Entry 2QFS (X-ray diffraction, 1.55 A resolution); this record covers chain A.

# Chain A
Name: 3-phosphoshikimate 1-carboxyvinyltransferase
Organism: Escherichia coli
Notes: EC 2.5.1.19
Reference sequence: P0A6D3 (AROA_ECOLI); residue numbers follow UniProt; this construct covers 1-427
Chain sequence (427 residues; each row starts with the number of its first residue):
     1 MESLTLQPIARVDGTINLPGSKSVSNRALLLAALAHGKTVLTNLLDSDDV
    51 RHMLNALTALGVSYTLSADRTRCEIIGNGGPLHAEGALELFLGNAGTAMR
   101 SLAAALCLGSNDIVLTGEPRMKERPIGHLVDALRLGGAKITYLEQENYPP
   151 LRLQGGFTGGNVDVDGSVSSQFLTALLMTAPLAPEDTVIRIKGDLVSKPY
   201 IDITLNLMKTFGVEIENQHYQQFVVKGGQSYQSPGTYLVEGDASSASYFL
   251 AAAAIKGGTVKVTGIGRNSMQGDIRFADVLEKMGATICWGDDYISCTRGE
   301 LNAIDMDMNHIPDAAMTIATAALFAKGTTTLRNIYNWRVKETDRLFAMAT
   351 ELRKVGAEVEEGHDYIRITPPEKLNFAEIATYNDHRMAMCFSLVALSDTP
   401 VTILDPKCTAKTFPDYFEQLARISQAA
Differences from the reference sequence: engineered mutation S101 (Pro in P0A6D3)
Curated features (UniProtKB/Swiss-Prot):
  - active site: D313 (Proton acceptor)
  - binding site (3-phosphoshikimate): K22, S23, R27, S169, S170, Q171, S197, D313, N336, K340
  - binding site (phosphoenolpyruvate): K22, G96, R124, Q171, R344, R386, K411
  - site (Modified by bromopyruvate): C408, K411
  - mutagenesis: G96 (G96A: Insensitive to glyphosate with unaltered affinity for its first substrate S3P, but displays a 30-fold lower affinity for its second substrate PEP), T97 (T97I: This mutant is sensitive to glyphosate and causes a substantial decrease in the affinity for PEP. Is insensitive to glyphosate but maintains high affinity for PEP; when associated with S-101), D313 (D313A: The enolpyruvyl transfer reaction is halted after formation of the tetrahedral adduct of the substrates)
Small-molecule neighbours: shikimate-3-phosphate (S3P): K22, S23, R27, T97, V168, S169, S170, Q171, S197, Y200, P312, D313, N336, K340
What the authors report for this chain:
  - mutagenesis - P101S: unchanged binding to P-enolpyruvate and S3P
  - contacts within the chain: T97-S101 (hydrogen bond)

# Summary
Ligands of chain A: shikimate-3-phosphate. Curated annotation (UniProt) lists active-site residue D313, 10
residues binding 3-phosphoshikimate, 7 phosphoenolpyruvate-binding residues and 3 mutagenesis sites. From the
paper: P101S leaves binding to P-enolpyruvate and S3P unchanged; contacts within the chain involving S101 and
T97.
Chain A is 3-phosphoshikimate 1-carboxyvinyltransferase (Escherichia coli); the structure, E.coli EPSP
synthase Pro101Ser liganded with S3P, was determined by X-ray diffraction (same publication as 2QFQ, 2QFT and
2QFU).
